Entry 2DPD (X-ray diffraction, 3.17 A resolution); this record covers chains E and A of the 4 polymer chains in the assembly.

== Chain E ==
Molecule: 21-nt DNA strand
Sequence (21 nucleotides; numbered 1 to 21; the number before each row is that of its first residue):
     1 CTATGAACAT TATGTTCATA G

== Chain A ==
Protein: Replication termination protein
From: Bacillus subtilis
UniProt: P68732 (RTP_BACSU); residues 1-122 here = UniProt positions 1-122
Chain sequence (122 residues; numbered 1 to 122; the number before each row is that of its first residue):
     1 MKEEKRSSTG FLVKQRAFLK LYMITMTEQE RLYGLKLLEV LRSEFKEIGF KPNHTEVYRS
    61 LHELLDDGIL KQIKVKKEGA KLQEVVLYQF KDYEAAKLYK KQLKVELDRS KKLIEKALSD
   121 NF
Unresolved in the structure: 1-7
Differences from the reference sequence: engineered mutation Ser110 (Cys in P68732)

== Interface between chain E and chain A ==
Contacting residue pairs (17; chain E residue first):
  DT2(E) - Gln83(A)  phosphate contact
  DA3(E) - Tyr33(A)  hydrogen bond to the phosphate
  DA3(E) - Leu35(A)  phosphate contact
  DA3(E) - Tyr58(A)  sugar contact
  DA3(E) - Gln83(A)  phosphate contact
  DA3(E) - Val85(A)  sugar contact
  DT4(E) - Tyr33(A)  phosphate contact
  DT4(E) - Gly34(A)  hydrogen bond to the phosphate
  DT4(E) - Leu35(A)  hydrogen bond to the phosphate
  DT4(E) - Tyr58(A)  hydrogen bond to the phosphate
  DT4(E) - Val85(A)  phosphate contact
  DT4(E) - Val86(A)  hydrogen bond to the phosphate
  DG5(E) - His54(A)  hydrogen bond to the base
  DG5(E) - Tyr58(A)  phosphate contact
  DG5(E) - His62(A)  salt bridge to the phosphate
  DG5(E) - Gln72(A)  hydrogen bond to the phosphate
  DG14(E) - Thr9(A)  hydrogen bond to the phosphate
Also at the interface, not in a pair above, chain E (6 interface residues in all): DA6
Also at the interface, not in a pair above, chain A (14 interface residues in all): Ser8, Thr55, Glu84

== Summary ==
6 residues of chain E face 14 of chain A across their interface, with 8 hydrogen bonds and 1 salt bridge.
Polar contacts include DG5(E)-His54(A), DA3(E)-Tyr33(A) and DT4(E)-Gly34(A).
Here chain E is a 21-nt DNA strand and chain A is Replication termination protein (Bacillus subtilis). Entry
2DPD (Crystal structure of the Replication Termination Protein in complex with a pseudosymmetric B-site) was
determined by X-ray diffraction.
